5JH5 - chains A and D of the 4 polymer chains in the assembly; structure by X-ray diffraction, 2.55 A resolution.

== Chain A ==
Protein: Lysine-specific demethylase 2B
Source organism: Homo sapiens
Notes: EC 1.14.11.27
UniProt: Q8NHM5 (KDM2B_HUMAN); numbering as in UniProt (aligned over 1059-1336)
Chain sequence (281 residues; row label = number of the first residue in the row):
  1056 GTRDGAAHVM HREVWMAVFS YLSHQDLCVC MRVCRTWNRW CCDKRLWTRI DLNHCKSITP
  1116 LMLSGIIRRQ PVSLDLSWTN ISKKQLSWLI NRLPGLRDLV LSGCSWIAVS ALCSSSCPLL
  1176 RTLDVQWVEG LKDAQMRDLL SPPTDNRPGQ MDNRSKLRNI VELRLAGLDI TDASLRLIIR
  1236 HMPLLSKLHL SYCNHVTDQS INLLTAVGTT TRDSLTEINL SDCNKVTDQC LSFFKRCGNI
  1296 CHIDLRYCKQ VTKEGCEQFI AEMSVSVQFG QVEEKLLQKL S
Unresolved in the structure: 1056-1064, 1204-1207, 1336
Construct notes: expression tag (1056-1058)
Modified positions: Mse1065, Mse1071, Mse1086, Mse1117, Mse1191, Mse1237, Mse1318 (selenomethionine; parent Met); Mse1206 (selenomethionine)
UniProt features mapped onto this chain:
  - mutagenesis: V1064 (V1064W: Increased interaction with UBB), V1069 (V1069A: Decreased ininteraction with UBB), A1072 (A1072Y: Increased interaction with UBB)

== Chain D ==
Protein: BCL-6 corepressor-like protein 1
Source organism: Homo sapiens
UniProt: Q5H9F3 (BCORL_HUMAN); numbering as in UniProt (aligned over 1594-1711)
Chain sequence (122 residues; row label = number of the first residue in the row):
  1590 METRDDFMFE LSDKPLLPCY NLQVSVSRGP CNWFLFSDVL KRLKLSSRIF QARFPHFEIT
  1650 TMPKAEFYRQ VASSQLLTPA ERPGGLDDRS PPGSSETVEL VRYEPDLLRL LGSEVEFQSC
  1710 NS
Unresolved in the structure: 1590-1593, 1674-1684, 1710-1711
Construct notes: initiating methionine (1590); expression tag (1591-1593)
Modified positions: Mse1590 (selenomethionine); Mse1597 (selenomethionine; parent Met); Mse1651 (selenomethionine; parent Met)

== How chain A and chain D interact ==
Contacting residue pairs (11; chain A residue first):
  N1135(A) - D1594(D)  hydrogen bond
  K1187(A) - S1662(D)  hydrogen bond
  G1222(A) - Q1664(D)
  L1223(A) - Q1664(D)  hydrogen bond (backbone-side chain)
  D1224(A) - S1662(D)
  D1224(A) - Q1664(D)  hydrogen bond
  Y1247(A) - Q1664(D)  hydrogen bond (backbone-side chain)
  N1249(A) - Q1664(D)  hydrogen bond
  H1250(A) - A1661(D)
  H1250(A) - S1662(D)  hydrogen bond (side chain-backbone)
  H1250(A) - S1663(D)
Interface residues without a listed pair, chain A (11 interface residues in all): K1111, E1184, C1248
Interface residues without a listed pair, chain D (7 interface residues in all): N1610, C1709
From the paper, about this interface:
  - interface residues, chain D: Q1664(D)

== In short ==
11 residues of chain A face 7 of chain D across their interface, with 7 hydrogen bonds. Polar contacts include
N1135(A)-D1594(D), K1187(A)-S1662(D) and L1223(A)-Q1664(D). UniProt lists 3 mutagenesis sites on chain A. From
the paper: the interface residue Q1664(D).
Chain A is Lysine-specific demethylase 2B and chain D is BCL-6 corepressor-like protein 1, both from Homo
sapiens; the structure, Structural Basis for the Hierarchical Assembly of the Core of PRC1.1, was determined
by X-ray diffraction.
